PDB entry 5MQZ | X-ray diffraction, 2.10 A resolution | chains C and E of the 6 polymer chains in the assembly

Chain C (and E):
Protein: Putative branched-chain-amino-acid aminotransferase
From: Archaeoglobus fulgidus (strain ATCC 49558 / VC-16 / DSM 4304 / JCM 9628 / NBRC 100126)
Notes: EC 2.6.1.42; chain E of this document is another copy of the same molecule, construct and numbering; everything in this record applies to it too
UniProtKB: O29329 (ILVE_ARCFU); residue numbers follow UniProt; this construct covers 1-290
Chain sequence (290 residues; numbered 1 to 290; the number before each row is that of its first residue):
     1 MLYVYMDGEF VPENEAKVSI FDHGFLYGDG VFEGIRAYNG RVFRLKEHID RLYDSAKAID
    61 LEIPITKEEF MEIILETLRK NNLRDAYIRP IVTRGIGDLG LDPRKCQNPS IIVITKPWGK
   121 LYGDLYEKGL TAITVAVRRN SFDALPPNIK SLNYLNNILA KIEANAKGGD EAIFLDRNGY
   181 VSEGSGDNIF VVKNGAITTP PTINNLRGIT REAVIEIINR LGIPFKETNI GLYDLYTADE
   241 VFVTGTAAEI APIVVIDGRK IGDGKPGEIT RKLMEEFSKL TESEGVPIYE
Unresolved in the structure: 120-123 (chain E: 120-122)
Modified residues: K150 ((2S)-2-amino-6-[[3-hydroxy-2-methyl-5-(phosphonooxymethyl)pyridin-4-yl]methylideneamino]hexanoic acid; LLP)
Residues lining bound ligands: tris(hydroxyethyl)aminomethane (TAM): P201, T228, N229
What the authors report for this chain:
  - catalytic residues: K150

Chain C / chain E interface:
Contacting residue pairs (28; chain C residue first):
  I133(C) with K167(E)
  T134(C) with A136(E); E163(E); K167(E), hydrogen bond (backbone-side chain)
  V135(C) with A136(E)
  A136(C) with T134(E); V135(E); R138(E), hydrogen bond (backbone-side chain)
  V137(C) with L232(E), hydrophobic
  R138(C) with A136(E), hydrogen bond (side chain-backbone); R138(E)
  L159(C) with R259(E)
  I162(C) with R259(E)
  E163(C) with T134(E)
  A166(C) with K167(E); D257(E); G258(E)
  K167(C) with I133(E); T134(E), hydrogen bond (side chain-backbone); A166(E); K167(E); D257(E), salt bridge
  L232(C) with V137(E), hydrophobic
  D257(C) with A166(E); K167(E), salt bridge
  G258(C) with A166(E)
  R259(C) with L159(E); I162(E)
Interface residues without a listed pair, chain C (17 interface residues in all): L175, Y236
Interface residues without a listed pair, chain E (17 interface residues in all): L175, Y236

In short:
Chain C and chain E each contribute 17 residues to their interface, with 4 hydrogen bonds and 2 salt bridges.
Among the polar pairs are K167(C)-D257(E), T134(C)-K167(E) and A136(C)-R138(E). Bound to chain C:
tris(hydroxyethyl)aminomethane. The paper reports the catalytic residue K150(C).
Chain C and chain E are both Putative branched-chain-amino-acid aminotransferase (Archaeoglobus fulgidus
(strain ATCC 49558 / VC-16 / DSM 4304 / JCM 9628 / NBRC 100126)); the structure, Archaeal branched-chain amino
acid aminotransferase from Archaeoglobus fulgidus; holoform, was determined by X-ray diffraction (same
publication as 5MR0, 5E25 and 5CM0).
